2P9C - chains A and B; structure by X-ray diffraction, 2.46 A resolution.

# Chain A (and B)
Protein: D-3-phosphoglycerate dehydrogenase
Organism: Escherichia coli
Notes: EC 1.1.1.95; chain B of this document is another copy of the same molecule, construct and numbering; everything in this record applies to it too
UniProt: P0A9T0 (SERA_ECOLI); residues 1-410 here = UniProt positions 1-410
Chain sequence (410 residues; numbered 1 to 410; the number before each row is that of its first residue):
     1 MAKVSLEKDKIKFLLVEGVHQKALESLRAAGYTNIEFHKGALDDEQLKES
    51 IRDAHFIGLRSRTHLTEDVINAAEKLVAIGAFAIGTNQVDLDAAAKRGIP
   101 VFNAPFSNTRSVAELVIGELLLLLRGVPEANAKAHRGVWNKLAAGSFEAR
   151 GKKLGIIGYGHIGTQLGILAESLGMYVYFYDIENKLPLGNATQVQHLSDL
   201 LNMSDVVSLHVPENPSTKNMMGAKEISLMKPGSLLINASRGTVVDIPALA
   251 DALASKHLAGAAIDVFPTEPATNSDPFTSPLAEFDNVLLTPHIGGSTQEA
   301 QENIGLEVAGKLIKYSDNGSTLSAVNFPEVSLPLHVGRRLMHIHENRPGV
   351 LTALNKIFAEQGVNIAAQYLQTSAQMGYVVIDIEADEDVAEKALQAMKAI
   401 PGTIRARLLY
Disordered / not traced: 1-5
Differences from the reference sequence: engineered mutation Ala81 (Cys in P0A9T0), Ala83 (Cys in P0A9T0), Ala250 (Cys in P0A9T0), Ala282 (Cys in P0A9T0), Val336 (Gly in P0A9T0)
Residues lining bound ligands:
  - NADH (NAI; 1,4-dihydronicotinamide adenine dinucleotide): Ile84, Phe106, Asn108, Val112, Ile157, Gly158, Tyr159, Gly160, His161, Ile162, Gly163, Tyr180, Asp181, Ile182, Glu183, Lys185, His210, Val211, Pro212, Glu213, Ser216, Thr217, Met220, Ala238, Ser239, Arg240, Asp264, Val265, His292, Gly294, Gly295
  - serine (SER): His344, Glu345, Asn346, Arg347, Pro348, Gly349, Val350, Leu351, Leu370, Thr372, Gly377
Swiss-Prot annotation at these positions:
  - active site: Arg240, Glu269, His292 (Proton donor)
  - binding site (NAD(+)): His161, Ile162, Asp181, Ala238 to Arg240, Asp264, His292 to Gly295

# Interface between chain A and chain B
Contacting residue pairs - 117 pairs, chain A then chain B:
  Arg110(A) with Glu148(B); Arg150(B); Leu173(B), hydrogen bond (side chain-backbone)
  Ser111(A) with Arg125(B), hydrogen bond (backbone-side chain); Glu148(B), hydrogen bond
  Glu114(A) with Glu148(B); Ala149(B), hydrogen bond (side chain-backbone); Arg150(B), hydrogen bond (side chain-backbone)
  Leu115(A) with Arg125(B); Val127(B), hydrophobic
  Ile117(A) with Leu121(B), hydrophobic
  Gly118(A) with Gly118(B); Leu121(B); Leu122(B)
  Leu121(A) with Glu114(B); Ile117(B), hydrophobic; Gly118(B)
  Leu122(A) with Leu115(B), hydrophobic; Gly118(B); Leu122(B), hydrophobic
  Arg125(A) with Ser111(B), hydrogen bond (side chain-backbone); Leu115(B); Ile293(B), hydrogen bond (side chain-backbone); Gly294(B), hydrogen bond (side chain-backbone); Thr297(B)
  Val127(A) with Leu115(B), hydrophobic; Thr290(B)
  Ala130(A) with Leu289(B); Pro291(B)
  Asn131(A) with Val287(B); Leu288(B); Leu289(B), hydrogen bond (side chain-backbone)
  Ala134(A) with Phe277(B); Leu289(B)
  His135(A) with Ala282(B), hydrogen bond (side chain-backbone); Phe284(B); Val287(B), hydrogen bond (side chain-backbone); Leu289(B)
  Gly137(A) with Pro276(B); Phe277(B), hydrogen bond (backbone-backbone)
  Trp139(A) with Phe266(B), hydrophobic; Glu269(B); Pro270(B), hydrophobic; Asn273(B); Phe277(B), hydrophobic; Pro291(B); His292(B)
  Asn140(A) with Pro291(B)
  Lys141(A) with Asn273(B), hydrogen bond (backbone-side chain); Pro291(B); His292(B), hydrogen bond (side chain-backbone); Ser296(B)
  Ala143(A) with Ser296(B); Thr297(B); Gln298(B), hydrogen bond (backbone-side chain)
  Ala144(A) with Gln298(B)
  Ser146(A) with Ser296(B); Thr297(B); Gln298(B), hydrogen bond (backbone-backbone)
  Phe147(A) with Gln298(B); Glu299(B)
  Glu148(A) with Arg110(B); Ser111(B), hydrogen bond; Glu114(B); Thr297(B); Glu299(B), hydrogen bond (backbone-side chain)
  Ala149(A) with Glu114(B), hydrogen bond (backbone-side chain)
  Arg150(A) with Arg110(B); Glu114(B), hydrogen bond (backbone-side chain)
  Lys152(A) with Glu299(B), salt bridge
  Leu169(A) with Leu173(B), hydrophobic
  Ser172(A) with Ser172(B)
  Leu173(A) with Arg110(B), hydrogen bond (backbone-side chain)
  Phe266(A) with Trp139(B), hydrophobic
  Glu269(A) with Trp139(B)
  Pro270(A) with Trp139(B), hydrophobic
  Asn273(A) with Trp139(B); Asn140(B); Lys141(B), hydrogen bond (side chain-backbone)
  Pro276(A) with Gly137(B)
  Phe277(A) with Ala134(B); Gly137(B), hydrogen bond (backbone-backbone); Trp139(B), hydrophobic
  Ala282(A) with His135(B)
  Phe284(A) with His135(B), hydrogen bond (backbone-side chain)
  Val287(A) with Asn131(B); His135(B)
  Leu288(A) with Asn131(B)
  Leu289(A) with Ala130(B); Asn131(B), hydrogen bond (backbone-side chain); Ala134(B); His135(B)
  Thr290(A) with Val127(B)
  Pro291(A) with Ala130(B); Trp139(B), hydrophobic; Asn140(B); Lys141(B)
  His292(A) with Trp139(B); Lys141(B), hydrogen bond (backbone-side chain)
  Ile293(A) with Arg125(B); Lys141(B); Leu142(B)
  Gly294(A) with Arg125(B)
  Ser296(A) with Leu142(B); Ala143(B); Ser146(B)
  Thr297(A) with Arg125(B); Ser146(B); Phe147(B); Glu148(B), hydrogen bond
  Gln298(A) with Ala143(B); Ala144(B), hydrogen bond (side chain-backbone); Ser146(B), hydrogen bond (backbone-backbone); Phe147(B)
  Glu299(A) with Phe147(B); Glu148(B), hydrogen bond (side chain-backbone); Lys152(B), salt bridge
Other interface residues (no listed pair), chain A (60 interface residues in all): Arg60, Glu119, Val138, Leu142, Gly145, Gln165, Thr272, Asp275, Leu281, Ala300, Gln301
Other interface residues (no listed pair), chain B (59 interface residues in all): Val112, Glu119, Gly145, Gln165, Leu169, Thr272, Asp275, Leu281, Ala300, Gln301

# In short
60 residues of chain A face 59 of chain B across their interface; the contacts include 30 hydrogen bonds and 2
salt bridges. Polar contacts include Lys152(A)-Glu299(B), Arg110(A)-Leu173(B) and Ser111(A)-Arg125(B). Chain A
binds NADH and serine.
Both chains are D-3-phosphoglycerate dehydrogenase (Escherichia coli). Entry 2P9C (Crystal structure of serine
bound G336V mutant of E.coli phosphoglycerate dehydrogenase) was determined by X-ray diffraction (same
publication as 2P9E, 2P9G and 2PA3).
